2QJH - chains C and M of the 10 polymer chains in the assembly; structure by X-ray diffraction, 2.60 A resolution.

== Chain C (and M) ==
Protein: Putative aldolase MJ0400
From: Methanocaldococcus jannaschii
Notes: EC 4.2.1.-; chain M of this document is another copy of the same molecule, construct and numbering; everything in this record applies to it too
UniProtKB: Q57843 (Y400_METJA); residues 1-273 here = UniProt positions 1-273
Amino-acid sequence (273 residues; row label = number of the first residue in the row):
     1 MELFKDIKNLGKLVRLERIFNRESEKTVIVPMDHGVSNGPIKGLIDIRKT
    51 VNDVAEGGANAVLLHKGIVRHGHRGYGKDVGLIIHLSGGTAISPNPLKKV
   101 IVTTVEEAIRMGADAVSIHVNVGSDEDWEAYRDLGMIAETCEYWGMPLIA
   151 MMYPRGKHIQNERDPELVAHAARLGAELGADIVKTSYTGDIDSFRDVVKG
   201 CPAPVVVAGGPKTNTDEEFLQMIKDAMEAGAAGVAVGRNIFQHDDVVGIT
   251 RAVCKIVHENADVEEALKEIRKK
Disordered / not traced: 73-78, 272-273 (chain M: 1, 73-78, 272-273)
Glycans and other covalent adducts: 1,3-dihydroxyacetonephosphate (13P) linked to Lys184
Ligand contacts: 1,3-dihydroxyacetonephosphate (13P): Pro31, Asp33, His34, Met151, Tyr153, Ala208, Gly209, Gly210, Ala235, Val236, Gly237, Arg238

== Chain C / chain M interface ==
Residue-residue contacts (33; chain C residue first):
  Leu10(C) with Val69(M), hydrophobic; Met111(M)
  Gly11(C) with Arg110(M); Met111(M); Gly112(M)
  Val14(C) with Gly112(M)
  Arg15(C) with Ile109(M), hydrogen bond (side chain-backbone); Gly112(M)
  Arg18(C) with Arg18(M); Asp114(M), salt bridge
  Arg22(C) with Asp79(M), salt bridge
  Val69(C) with Leu10(M), hydrophobic
  Asp79(C) with Arg22(M), salt bridge
  Glu106(C) with Trp144(M)
  Ile109(C) with Arg15(M), hydrogen bond (backbone-side chain); Ile109(M), hydrophobic
  Arg110(C) with Gly11(M); Tyr143(M), hydrogen bond (side chain-backbone); Trp144(M); Gly145(M)
  Met111(C) with Leu10(M); Gly11(M); Val14(M)
  Gly112(C) with Gly11(M); Val14(M); Arg15(M)
  Asp114(C) with Arg18(M), salt bridge
  Tyr143(C) with Arg110(M), hydrogen bond (backbone-side chain)
  Trp144(C) with Glu106(M); Ile109(M); Arg110(M); Trp144(M), hydrophobic
  Gly145(C) with Arg110(M)
Other interface residues (no listed pair), chain C (19 interface residues in all): Asn9, Glu142
Other interface residues (no listed pair), chain M (19 interface residues in all): Asn9, Glu142

== In short ==
The chain C/chain M interface involves 19 residues from each chain; the contacts include 4 hydrogen bonds and
4 salt bridges. Polar contacts include Arg18(C)-Asp114(M), Arg22(C)-Asp79(M) and Arg15(C)-Ile109(M).
Covalently linked 1,3-dihydroxyacetonephosphate: at Lys184(C).
Chain C and chain M are both Putative aldolase MJ0400 (Methanocaldococcus jannaschii); the structure, M.
jannaschii ADH synthase covalently bound to dihydroxyacetone phosphate, was determined by X-ray diffraction,
deposited together with 2QJI.
